PDB entry 7EVJ | X-ray diffraction, 2.57 A resolution | chain A

[Chain A]
Protein: CREB-binding protein
From: Homo sapiens
Notes: EC 2.3.1.48
Reference sequence: Q92793 (CBP_HUMAN); residues 1081-1197 here = UniProt positions 1081-1197
Sequence (133 residues; each row starts with the number of its first residue):
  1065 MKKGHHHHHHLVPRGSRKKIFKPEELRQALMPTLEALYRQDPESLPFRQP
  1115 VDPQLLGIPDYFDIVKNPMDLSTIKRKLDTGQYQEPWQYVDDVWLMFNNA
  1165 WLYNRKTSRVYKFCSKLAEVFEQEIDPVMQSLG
Not modelled in the structure: 1065-1080, 1192-1197
Sequence notes: expression tag (1065-1080)
Ligand contacts: JE9 (3-acetyl-1-((3-(1-cyclopropyl-1H-pyrazol-4-yl)-2-fluoro-5-(hydroxymethyl)phenyl)carbamoyl)indolizin-7-yl dimethylcarbamate): L1109, P1110, F1111, Q1113, V1115, L1120, I1122, Y1125, Y1167, N1168, R1173, V1174, F1177
UniProt features mapped onto this chain:
  - region: N1162 to K1180 (Interaction with ASF1A)

[Summary]
Chain A binds compound JE9.
Chain A is CREB-binding protein (Homo sapiens); the structure, Crystal structure of CBP bromodomain liganded
with 9c, was determined by X-ray diffraction, deposited together with 7XNE.
